PDB entry 7CAG | electron microscopy, 3.78 A resolution | chains A and D of the 5 polymer chains in the assembly

== Chain A ==
Protein: ABC sugar transporter, permease component
Source organism: Mycolicibacterium smegmatis (strain ATCC 700084 / mc(2)155)
UniProtKB: I7G6S2 (I7G6S2_MYCS2); residues 1-305 here = UniProt positions 1-305
Amino-acid sequence (305 residues; each row starts with the number of its first residue):
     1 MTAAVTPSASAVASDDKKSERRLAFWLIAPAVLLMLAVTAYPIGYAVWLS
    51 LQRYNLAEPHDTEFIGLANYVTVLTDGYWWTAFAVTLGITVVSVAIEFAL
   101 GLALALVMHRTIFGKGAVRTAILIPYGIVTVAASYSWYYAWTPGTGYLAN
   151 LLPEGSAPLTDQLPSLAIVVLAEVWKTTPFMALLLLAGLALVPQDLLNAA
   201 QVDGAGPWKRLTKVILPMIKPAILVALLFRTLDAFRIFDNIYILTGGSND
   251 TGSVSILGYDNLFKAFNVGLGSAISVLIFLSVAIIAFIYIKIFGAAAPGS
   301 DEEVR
Unresolved in the structure: 1-14, 300-305
What the authors report for this chain:
  - binding site for alpha-D-glucopyranose: E173, K176, R230, D233, N240

== Chain D ==
Protein: ABC transporter, ATP-binding protein SugC
Source organism: Mycolicibacterium smegmatis (strain ATCC 700084 / mc(2)155)
UniProtKB: A0R2C0 (A0R2C0_MYCS2); residue numbers follow UniProt; this construct covers 1-406
Amino-acid sequence (406 residues; each row starts with the number of its first residue):
     1 MAEIVLDRVTKSYPDGAGGVRAAVKEFSMTIADGEFIILVGPSGCGKSTT
    51 LNMIAGLEEITSGELRIGGERVNEKAPKDRDIAMVFQSYALYPHMTVRQN
   101 IAFPLTLAKVPKAEIAAKVEETAKILDLSELLDRKPGQLSGGQRQRVAMG
   151 RAIVRSPKAFLMDQPLSNLDAKLRVQMRAEISRLQDRLGTTTVYVTHDQT
   201 EAMTLGDRVVVMLAGEVQQIGTPDELYSSPANLFVAGFIGSPAMNFFPAT
   251 RTDVGVRLPFGEVTLTPHMLDLLDKQARPENIIVGIRPEHIEDSALLDGY
   301 ARIRALTFSVRADIVESLGADKYVHFTTEGAGAESAQLAELAADSGAGTN
   351 QFIARVSADSRVRTGEQIELAIDTTKLSIFDAATGLNLTRDITPTDPTEA
   401 AGPDAG
Unresolved in the structure: 1, 15-21, 329-349, 392-406
Differences from the reference sequence: engineered mutation Q164 (Glu in A0R2C0)
Ion coordination: Mg2+: S48, Q87 (together with ATP)
Small-molecule neighbours:
  - ATP (adenosine-5'-triphosphate): Y13, A23, P42, S43, G44, C45, G46, K47, S48, T49, Q87, H197
  - ATP: R134, G137, Q138, S140, G141, G142, Q143
What the authors report for this chain:
  - binding site for ATP: L139 to Q143
  - mutagenesis - E164Q: abolished catalytic activity

== Chain A / chain D interface ==
Contacting residue pairs (22):
  L196(A) - A90(D)
  L196(A) - Y92(D)  hydrophobic
  N198(A) - L57(D)
  A199(A) - F86(D)  hydrophobic
  A199(A) - A90(D)  hydrophobic
  A199(A) - Y92(D)
  A200(A) - Y92(D)  hydrogen bond (backbone-side chain)
  Q201(A) - P77(D)
  V202(A) - I82(D)
  V202(A) - F86(D)  hydrophobic
  V202(A) - R155(D)  hydrogen bond (backbone-side chain)
  D203(A) - Y92(D)
  D203(A) - P104(D)
  D203(A) - R151(D)  salt bridge
  G204(A) - L107(D)
  A205(A) - L107(D)  hydrophobic
  K213(A) - H94(D)  hydrogen bond (backbone-side chain)
  K213(A) - M95(D)
  K213(A) - L107(D)
  V214(A) - Y92(D)  hydrophobic
  M218(A) - P93(D)
  M218(A) - H94(D)  hydrogen bond
Interface residues without a listed pair, chain A (15 interface residues in all): D195, K209, P217
Interface residues without a listed pair, chain D (16 interface residues in all): K78, Y89, F103

== In short ==
15 residues of chain A face 16 of chain D across their interface; the contacts include 4 hydrogen bonds and 1
salt bridge. Polar pairs include D203(A)-R151(D), A200(A)-Y92(D) and V202(A)-R155(D). Ligands of chain D: ATP.
From the paper: a binding site for alpha-D-glucopyranose at E173(A), K176(A) and R230(A) among others; E164Q
of chain D abolishes catalytic activity.
Here chain A is ABC sugar transporter, permease component and chain D is ABC transporter, ATP-binding protein
SugC, both from Mycolicibacterium smegmatis (strain ATCC 700084 / mc(2)155). Entry 7CAG (Mycobacterium
smegmatis LpqY-SugABC complex in the catalytic intermediate state) was determined by electron microscopy
together with 7CAD, 7CAE and 7CAF from the same study.
